7KJD - chain A; structure by X-ray diffraction, 1.50 A resolution.

Chain A:
Protein: epi-isozizaene synthase
Organism: Streptomyces coelicolor
Notes: EC 4.2.3.37
Reference sequence: A0A6M9XZI2 (A0A6M9XZI2_STRCH); residue numbers follow UniProt; this construct covers 2-361
Chain sequence (382 residues; numbered -20 to 361; the number before each row is that of its first residue; numbers below 1 keep their minus sign (Met-20 is residue -20)):
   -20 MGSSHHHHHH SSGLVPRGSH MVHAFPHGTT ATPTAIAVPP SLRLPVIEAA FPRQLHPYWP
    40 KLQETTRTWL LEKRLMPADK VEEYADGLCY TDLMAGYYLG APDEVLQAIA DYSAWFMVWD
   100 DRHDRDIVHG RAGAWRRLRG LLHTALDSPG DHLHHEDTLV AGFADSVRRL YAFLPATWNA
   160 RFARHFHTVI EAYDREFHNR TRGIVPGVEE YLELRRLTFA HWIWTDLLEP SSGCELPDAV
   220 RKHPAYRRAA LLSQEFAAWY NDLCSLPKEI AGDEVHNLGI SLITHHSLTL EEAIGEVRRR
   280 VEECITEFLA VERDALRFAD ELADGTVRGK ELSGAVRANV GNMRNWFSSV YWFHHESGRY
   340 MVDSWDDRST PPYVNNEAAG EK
Unresolved in the structure: -20 to 15, 356-361
Sequence notes: expression tag (-20 to 1); engineered mutation Met96 (Phe in A0A6M9XZI2)
Metal / ion sites: Mg2+ site 1: Asp99 (together with Risedronate); Mg2+ site 2: Asn240, Ser244, Glu248 (together with Risedronate)
Small-molecule neighbours: Risedronate (RIS; 1-hydroxy-2-(3-pyridinyl)ethylidene bis-phosphonic acid): Phe95, Met96, Asp99, Tyr172, Arg194, Thr197, Phe198, Trp203, Asn240, Ser244, Lys247, Glu248, Arg338, Tyr339
From the paper describing this entry:
  - conformationally variable residues (side-chain flip): Ser92
  - binding site for Risedronate: Phe95, Met96, Phe198, Trp203, Tyr339

Overview:
Ligands of chain A: Risedronate. Asn240, Ser244 and Glu248 form the Mg2+ site 2. From the paper: a binding
site for Risedronate at Phe95, Met96 and Phe198 among others; conformational variability at Ser92.
Chain A is epi-isozizaene synthase (Streptomyces coelicolor); the structure, F96M epi-isozizaene synthase:
complex with 3 Mg2+ and risedronate, was determined by X-ray diffraction together with 7KJ8, 7KJ9, 7KJE, 7KJF
and 7KJG from the same study.
